Entry 4EPK (X-ray diffraction, 2.60 A resolution); this record covers chains A and B.

== Chain A (and B) ==
Protein: 2-amino-3-carboxymuconate 6-semialdehyde decarboxylase
Organism: Pseudomonas fluorescens
Notes: chain B of this document is another copy of the same molecule, construct and numbering; everything in this record applies to it too
UniProt: Q83V25 (Q83V25_PSEFL); residues 1-334 here = UniProt positions 1-334
Chain sequence (334 residues; numbered 1 to 334; the number before each row is that of its first residue):
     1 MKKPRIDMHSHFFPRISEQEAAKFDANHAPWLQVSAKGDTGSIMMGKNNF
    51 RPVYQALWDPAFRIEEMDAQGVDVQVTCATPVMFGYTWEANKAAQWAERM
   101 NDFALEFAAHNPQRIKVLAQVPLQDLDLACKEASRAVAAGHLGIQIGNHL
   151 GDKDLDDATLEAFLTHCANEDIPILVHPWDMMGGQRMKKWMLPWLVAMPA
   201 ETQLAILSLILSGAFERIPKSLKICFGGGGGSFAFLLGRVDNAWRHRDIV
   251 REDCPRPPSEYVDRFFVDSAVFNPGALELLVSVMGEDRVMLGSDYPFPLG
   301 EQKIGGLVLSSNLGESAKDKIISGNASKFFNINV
Unresolved in the structure: 1-2, 334 (chain B: 1-3, 334)
Differences from the reference sequence: engineered mutation Gly-228 (His in Q83V25)
Ion coordination: Zn2+: His-9, His-11, His-177

== Chain A / chain B interface ==
Contacting residue pairs (83):
  His-149(A) with Arg-186(B), hydrogen bond
  Asp-152(A) with Gln-185(B); Arg-186(B)
  Asp-154(A) with Arg-186(B), salt bridge
  Asp-156(A) with Trp-190(B)
  Met-182(A) with Met-182(B), hydrophobic
  Gln-185(A) with Asp-154(B)
  Arg-186(A) with Lys-153(B); Asp-154(B); Leu-155(B); Glu-201(B), salt bridge; Leu-204(B)
  Met-187(A) with Leu-204(B), hydrophobic
  Lys-189(A) with Ile-249(B); Glu-252(B), salt bridge
  Trp-190(A) with Leu-211(B); Ser-212(B); Ile-249(B); Val-250(B); Asp-253(B), hydrogen bond
  Met-191(A) with Arg-247(B); Ile-249(B), hydrophobic; Val-250(B), hydrophobic
  Leu-192(A) with Leu-204(B), hydrophobic
  Trp-194(A) with Arg-239(B), hydrogen bond (backbone-side chain)
  Leu-195(A) with Gln-203(B), hydrogen bond (backbone-side chain); Leu-236(B); Val-240(B), hydrophobic; Ala-243(B), hydrophobic
  Val-196(A) with Ala-200(B); Gln-203(B); Leu-207(B), hydrophobic
  Pro-199(A) with Leu-236(B), hydrophobic; Arg-239(B)
  Ala-200(A) with Val-196(B)
  Glu-201(A) with Arg-186(B), salt bridge
  Gln-203(A) with Leu-195(B), hydrogen bond (side chain-backbone); Val-196(B)
  Leu-204(A) with Arg-186(B); Met-187(B), hydrophobic; Leu-192(B), hydrophobic
  Leu-211(A) with Trp-190(B), hydrogen bond (backbone-side chain); Leu-195(B), hydrophobic
  Ser-212(A) with Trp-190(B)
  Gly-231(A) with Phe-235(B)
  Ser-232(A) with Ser-232(B)
  Phe-235(A) with Gly-231(B); Phe-235(B), hydrophobic; Ala-276(B)
  Gly-238(A) with Phe-272(B)
  Arg-239(A) with Trp-194(B), hydrogen bond (side chain-backbone); Met-198(B); Gly-228(B); Phe-272(B)
  Asn-242(A) with Phe-272(B); Leu-299(B)
  Ala-243(A) with Leu-195(B), hydrophobic; Leu-299(B), hydrophobic
  His-246(A) with Pro-298(B); Gln-302(B)
  Arg-247(A) with Met-191(B); Pro-298(B)
  Ile-249(A) with Trp-190(B); Met-191(B), hydrophobic
  Val-250(A) with Trp-190(B); Met-191(B), hydrophobic
  Asp-253(A) with Trp-190(B), hydrogen bond
  Ala-270(A) with Arg-239(B)
  Phe-272(A) with Gly-238(B); Arg-239(B); Asn-242(B)
  Asn-273(A) with Gly-238(B)
  Gly-275(A) with Leu-279(B)
  Ala-276(A) with Phe-235(B); Leu-279(B), hydrophobic
  Leu-279(A) with Gly-275(B)
  Pro-298(A) with His-246(B); Arg-247(B)
  Leu-299(A) with Asn-242(B); Ala-243(B), hydrophobic; Arg-247(B)
  Gly-300(A) with Asn-242(B)
  Gln-302(A) with His-246(B)
Also at the interface, not in a pair above, chain A (54 interface residues in all): Asn-148, Gly-151, Gly-183, Met-198, Leu-207, Ser-208, Gly-228, Leu-236, Val-240, Val-271
Also at the interface, not in a pair above, chain B (51 interface residues in all): Met-181, Pro-199, Ser-208, Ala-270, Val-271, Asn-273, Gly-300

== In short ==
The interface between chain A and chain B involves 54 residues on one side and 51 on the other; the contacts
include 8 hydrogen bonds and 4 salt bridges. Polar pairs include Asp-154(A)/Arg-186(B), Arg-186(A)/Glu-201(B)
and Lys-189(A)/Glu-252(B).
Both chains are 2-amino-3-carboxymuconate 6-semialdehyde decarboxylase (Pseudomonas fluorescens). Entry 4EPK
(Evidence for a Dual Role of an Active Site Histidine in alpha-Amino-beta-Carboxymuconate-epsilon-Semialdehyde
Decarboxylase) was determined by X-ray diffraction, deposited together with 4ERA, 4ERG and 4ERI.
